Entry 8Q9N (X-ray diffraction, 1.51 A resolution); this record covers chains A and B of the 5 polymer chains in the assembly.

# Chain A (and B)
Name: MEF2D protein
Source organism: Homo sapiens
Notes: chain B of this document is another copy of the same molecule, construct and numbering; everything in this record applies to it too
Reference sequence: Q05BX2 (Q05BX2_HUMAN); numbering as in UniProt (aligned over 1-95)
Amino-acid sequence (95 residues; row label = number of the first residue in the row):
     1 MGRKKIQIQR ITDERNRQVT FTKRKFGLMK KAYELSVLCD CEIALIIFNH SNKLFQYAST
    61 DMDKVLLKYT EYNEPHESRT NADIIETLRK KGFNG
Unresolved in the structure: 1, 93-95 (chain B: 1, 95)

# Chain A / chain B interface
Pairs across the interface - 142 pairs, chain A then chain B:
  Q7(A) with L38(B)
  I8(A) with Y33(B); E34(B); V37(B)
  Q9(A) with V37(B); L38(B)
  R10(A) with V37(B); L38(B); D40(B), salt bridge
  I11(A) with L38(B), hydrogen bond (backbone-backbone)
  R17(A) with C39(B)
  T20(A) with C39(B)
  F21(A) with C39(B); C41(B), hydrophobic
  R24(A) with E34(B), salt bridge; L35(B); L38(B)
  K25(A) with E77(B), salt bridge
  F26(A) with T87(B); L88(B), hydrophobic; K91(B)
  L28(A) with L28(B); K31(B); A32(B)
  M29(A) with I84(B), hydrophobic
  K30(A) with L88(B)
  K31(A) with L28(B)
  A32(A) with L28(B)
  Y33(A) with I8(B); N81(B); I84(B), hydrophobic; I85(B)
  E34(A) with I8(B); R24(B), salt bridge
  L35(A) with R24(B)
  S36(A) with N81(B), hydrogen bond
  V37(A) with I8(B), hydrophobic; Q9(B); R10(B)
  L38(A) with Q9(B); R10(B); I11(B), hydrogen bond (backbone-backbone); R24(B)
  C39(A) with R17(B); T20(B); F21(B); H50(B)
  D40(A) with R10(B), salt bridge; H50(B), salt bridge
  C41(A) with F21(B), hydrophobic; F48(B); N49(B)
  E42(A) with I46(B); I47(B); F48(B), hydrogen bond (backbone-backbone)
  I43(A) with L45(B), hydrophobic; I46(B)
  A44(A) with A44(B); L45(B); I46(B), hydrogen bond (backbone-backbone)
  L45(A) with I43(B), hydrophobic; A44(B); L45(B), hydrophobic
  I46(A) with E42(B); I43(B); A44(B), hydrogen bond (backbone-backbone); V65(B), hydrophobic; Y69(B), hydrophobic
  I47(A) with E42(B)
  F48(A) with C41(B); E42(B), hydrogen bond (backbone-backbone); V65(B); K68(B); Y69(B); Y72(B), hydrophobic
  N49(A) with D40(B); C41(B)
  H50(A) with D40(B), salt bridge
  N52(A) with E42(B); K68(B), hydrogen bond; Y72(B)
  K53(A) with Y72(B)
  L54(A) with Y69(B), hydrophobic; Y72(B), hydrogen bond (backbone-side chain); H76(B); E77(B)
  F55(A) with E77(B)
  Q56(A) with Y69(B), hydrogen bond; H76(B), hydrogen bond; E77(B), hydrogen bond (backbone-backbone); S78(B); R79(B), hydrogen bond (backbone-backbone)
  Y57(A) with R79(B); N81(B), hydrogen bond
  A58(A) with R79(B), hydrogen bond (backbone-backbone); T80(B); N81(B)
  S59(A) with T80(B); N81(B), hydrogen bond (backbone-backbone)
  T60(A) with T80(B)
  M62(A) with Y69(B)
  V65(A) with I46(B), hydrophobic; F48(B)
  L66(A) with Y69(B), hydrophobic
  K68(A) with F48(B); N52(B)
  Y69(A) with I46(B), hydrophobic; F48(B); L54(B), hydrophobic; Q56(B), hydrogen bond; M62(B); L66(B), hydrophobic
  Y72(A) with N52(B); K53(B); L54(B), hydrogen bond (side chain-backbone)
  H76(A) with L54(B); Q56(B)
  E77(A) with K25(B), salt bridge; M29(B); L54(B); F55(B); Q56(B), hydrogen bond (backbone-backbone)
  S78(A) with Q56(B), hydrogen bond
  R79(A) with M29(B); Q56(B), hydrogen bond (backbone-backbone); Y57(B); A58(B), hydrogen bond (backbone-backbone)
  T80(A) with A58(B); S59(B); T60(B)
  N81(A) with Y33(B); S36(B), hydrogen bond; Y57(B), hydrogen bond; A58(B); S59(B), hydrogen bond (backbone-backbone)
  I84(A) with M29(B), hydrophobic; Y33(B), hydrophobic
  I85(A) with Y33(B), hydrophobic
  T87(A) with F26(B)
  L88(A) with K30(B); Y33(B), hydrophobic
  K91(A) with F26(B)
Also at the interface, not in a pair above, chain A (61 interface residues in all): I6
Also at the interface, not in a pair above, chain B (61 interface residues in all): I6, Q7

# Summary
The chain A/chain B interface involves 61 residues from each chain; the contacts include 25 hydrogen bonds and
8 salt bridges. Among the polar pairs are R10(A)-D40(B), R24(A)-E34(B) and K25(A)-E77(B).
Chain A and chain B are both MEF2D protein (Homo sapiens); the structure, Crystal Structure of the
MADS-box/MEF2 Domain of MEF2D bound to dsDNA and MITR deacetylase binding motif ..., was determined by X-ray
diffraction (same publication as 8PDE, 8Q9P, 8Q9Q, 8Q9R and 8C84).
